1C10 - chain A; structure by X-ray diffraction, 2.03 A resolution.

# Chain A
Name: Protein (lysozyme)
Source organism: Gallus gallus
Notes: EC 3.2.1.17
UniProtKB: P00698 (LYSC_CHICK); residues 1-129 here correspond to UniProt positions 19-147 (UniProt number = residue number + 18)
Amino-acid sequence (129 residues; each row starts with the number of its first residue):
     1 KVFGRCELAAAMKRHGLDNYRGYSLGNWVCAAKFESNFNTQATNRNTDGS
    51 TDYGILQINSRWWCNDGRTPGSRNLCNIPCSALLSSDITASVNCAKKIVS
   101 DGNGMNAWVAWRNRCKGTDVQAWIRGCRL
Swiss-Prot annotation at these positions:
  - active site: Glu35, Asp52
  - binding site (substrate): Asp101
Cystine bridges: Cys6-Cys127, Cys30-Cys115, Cys64-Cys80, Cys76-Cys94
Metal / ion sites: Na+: Ser60, Cys64, Ser72, Arg73
Ligand contacts:
  - xenon (XE), molecule 1: Met12, Ile55, Leu56, Ile88, Ser91, Val92
  - xenon (XE), molecule 2: Thr43, Asn44, Arg45, Arg68
  - xenon (XE), molecule 3: Gln57, Ile58, Asn59, Ile98, Ala107, Trp108
What the authors report for this chain:
  - binding site for xenon: Met12, Thr43, Asn44, Arg45, Ile55, Leu56, Gln57, Ile58, Arg68, Ile88, Ser91, Val92, Ile98, Ala107, Trp108

# Summary
Ligands of chain A: 3 copies of xenon. Ser60, Cys64, Ser72 and Arg73 form the Na+ site. UniProt lists
active-site residues Glu35 and Asp52 and substrate-binding residue Asp101. The paper reports a binding site
for xenon at Met12, Thr43 and Asn44 among others.
Chain A is Protein (lysozyme) (Gallus gallus); the structure, Crystal structure of hew lysozyme under pressure
of xenon (8 bar), was determined by X-ray diffraction, deposited together with 1C3L, 1C1M and 1QTK.
